7OGR - chains X and D of the 6 polymer chains in the assembly; structure by electron microscopy, 3.00 A resolution.

Chain X:
Molecule: UNK helices
Organism: Pseudomonas phage phiKZ
Chain sequence (32 residues; row label = number of the first residue in the row; X marks 32 residues of unknown identity (built as UNK)):
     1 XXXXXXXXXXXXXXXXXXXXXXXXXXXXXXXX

Chain D:
Molecule: PHIKZ074
Organism: Pseudomonas phage phiKZ
UniProt: Q8SD88 (Q8SD88_BPDPK); residues 1-677 here = UniProt positions 1-677
Chain sequence (677 residues; each row starts with the number of its first residue):
     1 MNLNRYKARDLLNLSYDDLWSLPSEWHLIEFDDGKTVVSVDRITKLSVLC
    51 WYPLKHYKDCPIPSDHHIDFNRILTDNPKDYLNVEGGRVTSKAMVKHLNK
   101 AIWNIYDWSGETVDPEVLSKLAIEGKNWLYNQTTVKLSEYLATLSMFDIA
   151 EVYNHPKVREANHNIEPTTYGIEKISYGKVKEVFNDPTQFIGNSIIEGLR
   201 SGTQKTEQLLQAFAWRGFPTDINSDIFKYPVTTGYIDGIWNLYENMIESR
   251 SGTKALLYNKELLRVTEYFNRKSQLIAQYVQRLHPGDCKTTILAEYPVTK
   301 LTLKAFKGKYYQKEDGKLDWIRGNETHLIGTKQKFRSVFGCNHPDSQGIC
   351 MTCYGRLGINIPKGTNIGQVAAVSMGDKITSAVLSTKHTDASSAVEQYKL
   401 GKIESNYLRTGEIPETLYLKKELTQKDYRLVIARSEAENLADILMIDDLT
   451 AYPATSATELTSLALVYDDEVNGECGDVLTVSLYNRRASLSIEMLKHIKM
   501 VRWELDQRDNIVISLRGFDFNLPFLTLPNKHVNMYEVMKRFQSFLHSGSD
   551 SAEAGKLSTEKVGYTSKTYLKNYKSPIEALPVFATMANEKISLNISHCEI
   601 LIYAMMIRSAQYRDYRLPKPGINGQFEKYNRLMQCRSLGGAMAFEKQHEP
   651 LNNPGSFLNKMRNDHPYDLLVKGGKLR
Unresolved in the structure: 316-319, 343-348, 384-677
Ion coordination: Zn2+: Cys288, Cys341, Cys350, Cys353
From the paper describing this entry:
  - Zn2+ coordination: Cys288, Cys341, Cys350, Cys353

Interface between chain X and chain D:
Interface residues of chain D (facing chain X), 15 residues: Ile276, Ala277, Tyr296, Pro297, Leu301, Thr302, Ala305, Phe306, Val338, Phe339, Tyr354, Leu357, Ala371, Met375, Lys378

Summary:
No residue of chain X is in contact with chain D. Cys288(D), Cys341(D), Cys350(D) and Cys353(D) form the Zn2+
site. From the paper: Zn2+ coordination by Cys288(D), Cys341(D) and Cys350(D) among others.
Here chain X is UNK helices and chain D is PHIKZ074, both from Pseudomonas phage phiKZ. Entry 7OGR (Structure
of the apo-state of the bacteriophage PhiKZ non-virion RNA polymerase) was determined by electron microscopy
together with 7OGP from the same study.
